PDB entry 8HY0 | electron microscopy, 3.10 A resolution | chains D and J of the 16 polymer chains in the assembly

[Chain D]
Protein: Histone H2B
Organism: Xenopus laevis
UniProt: A0A8J0U496 (A0A8J0U496_XENLA); residues 1-122 here correspond to UniProt positions 5-126 (UniProt number = residue number + 4)
Amino-acid sequence (122 residues; numbered 1 to 122; the number before each row is that of its first residue):
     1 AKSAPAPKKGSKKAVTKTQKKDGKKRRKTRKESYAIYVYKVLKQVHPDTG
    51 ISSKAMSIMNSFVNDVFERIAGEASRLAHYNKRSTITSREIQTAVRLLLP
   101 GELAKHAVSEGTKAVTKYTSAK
Not modelled in the structure: 1-25, 122

[Chain J]
Molecule: 352-nt DNA strand
Sequence (352 nucleotides; row label = number of the first residue in the row):
     1 ATCGCTGTTCAATACATGCACAGGATGTATATATCTGACACGTGCCTGGA
    51 GACTAGGGAGTAATCCCCTTGGCGGTTAAAACGCGGGGGACAGCGCGTAC
   101 GTGCGTTTAAGCGGTGCTAGAGCTGTCTACGACCAATTGAGCGGCCTCGG
   151 CACCGGGATTCTCCAGTCTAGAACTGGCAGTACTTTCAATACATGCACAG
   201 GATGTATATATCTGACACGTGCCTGGAGACTAGGGAGTAATCCCCTTGGC
   251 GGTTAAAACGCGGGGGACAGCGCGTACGTGCGTTTAAGCGGTGCTAGAGC
   301 TGTCTACGACCAATTGAGCGGCCTCGGCACCGGGATTCTCGATATCGAAT
   351 TC
Not modelled in the structure: 1-10, 181-352

[How chain D and chain J interact]
Pairs across the interface (13; chain D residue first):
  Arg26(D) with DG122(J), base contact; DC123(J), hydrogen bond to the base
  Thr29(D) with DC123(J), hydrogen bond to the phosphate
  Arg30(D) with DT47(J), sugar contact
  Gly50(D) with DA40(J), phosphate contact
  Ile51(D) with DA40(J), phosphate contact
  Ser52(D) with DC39(J), phosphate contact
  Ser53(D) with DC39(J), hydrogen bond to the phosphate
  Arg83(D) with DA59(J), sugar contact; DG60(J), salt bridge to the phosphate
  Ser84(D) with DA59(J), hydrogen bond to the phosphate
  Thr85(D) with DG58(J), phosphate contact; DA59(J), hydrogen bond to the phosphate
Interface residues without a listed pair, chain D (11 interface residues in all): Tyr39
Interface residues without a listed pair, chain J (10 interface residues in all): DC41, DC46

[In short]
11 residues of chain D face 10 of chain J across their interface, with 5 hydrogen bonds and 1 salt bridge.
Polar contacts include Arg26(D)-DC123(J), Thr29(D)-DC123(J) and Ser53(D)-DC39(J).
Here chain D is Histone H2B (Xenopus laevis) and chain J is a 352-nt DNA strand. Entry 8HY0 (Composite cryo-EM
structure of the histone deacetylase complex Rpd3S in complex with nucleosome) was determined by electron
microscopy, deposited together with 8HXX, 8HXY, 8HXZ and 8JHO.
